PDB entry 2WF9 | X-ray diffraction, 1.40 A resolution | chain A

[Chain A]
Molecule: Beta-phosphoglucomutase
Organism: Lactococcus lactis
Notes: EC 5.4.2.6
UniProt: P71447 (PGMB_LACLA); residues 1-221 here = UniProt positions 1-221
Chain sequence (221 residues; numbered 1 to 221; the number before each row is that of its first residue):
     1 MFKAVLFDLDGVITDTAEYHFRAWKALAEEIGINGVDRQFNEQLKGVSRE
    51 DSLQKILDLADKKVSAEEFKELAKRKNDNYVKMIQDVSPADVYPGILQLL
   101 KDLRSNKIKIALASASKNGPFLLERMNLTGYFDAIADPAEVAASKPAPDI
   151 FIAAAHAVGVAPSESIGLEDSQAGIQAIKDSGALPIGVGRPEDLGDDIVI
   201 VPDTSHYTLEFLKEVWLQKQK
Differences from the reference sequence: conflict R125 (Lys in P71447), H206 (Tyr in P71447)
UniProt features mapped onto this chain:
  - active site: D8 (Nucleophile), D10 (Proton donor/acceptor)
  - binding site (Mg(2+)): D8, D10, D170
  - binding site (beta-D-glucose 6-phosphate): D10, G46, V47, R49, S116, K117, N118
  - site (Important for catalytic activity and assists the phosphoryl transfer reaction to Asp8 by balancing charge and orienting the reacting groups): S114, K145
  - modified residue: D8 (4-aspartylphosphate)
  - mutagenesis: D8 (D8A/E: Inactive), D10 (D10A/E/N/S: Inactive), T16 (T16P: 500-fold reduction in the rate constant for Asp-8 phosphorylation by beta-G1,6bisP ...), H20 (H20A: Impairs Asp-8 phosphorylation by beta-G1,6bisP and phosphoryl transfer from the phospho-Asp8 to the substrate beta-G1P ...), K45 (K45A: 20'000-fold decrease in catalytic efficiency), G46 (G46A: 1'000'000-fold decrease in catalytic efficiency; G46P: 100'000-fold decrease in catalytic efficiency; G46V: 10'000-fold decrease in catalytic efficiency), R49 (R49K: 1'000'000-fold decrease in catalytic efficiency), S52 (S52A: Wild-type activity), K76 (K76A: 100-fold reduction in the conversion of beta-G1P to G6P in the presence of beta-G1,6bisP), D170 (D170A: Impaired, but active with an increase in the affinity for G1P)
Ion coordination: Mg2+: D8, D10, D170 (together with beryllium trifluoride); beryllium trifluoride ion near D8 (its only coordinating residue here)
Ligand contacts: 6-O-phosphono-beta-D-glucopyranose / 6-O-phosphono-alpha-D-glucopyranose: D10, T16, H20, L44, K45, G46, V47, S48, R49, S52, K76, N77, Y80, S114, A115, S116, K117, N118

[In short]
Chain A binds 6-O-phosphono-beta-D-glucopyranose / 6-O-phosphono-alpha-D-glucopyranose. The Mg2+ site is built
by D8, D10 and D170. Curated annotation (UniProt) lists active-site residues D8 and D10, 3 Mg2+-binding
residues, 7 beta-D-glucose 6-phosphate-binding residues and 10 mutagenesis sites.
Chain A is Beta-phosphoglucomutase (Lactococcus lactis); the structure, Structure of Beta-Phosphoglucomutase
inhibited with Glucose-6- phosphate, and Beryllium trifluoride, crystal form 2, was determined by X-ray
diffraction (same publication as 2WF8 and 2WFA).
